Entry 4HUL (X-ray diffraction, 3.81 A resolution); this record covers chains A and B.

== Chain A ==
Molecule: Multidrug efflux protein
From: Neisseria gonorrhoeae
Reference sequence: E8SM44 (E8SM44_NEIGO); residue numbers follow UniProt; this construct covers 5-459
Chain sequence (459 residues; each row starts with the number of its first residue):
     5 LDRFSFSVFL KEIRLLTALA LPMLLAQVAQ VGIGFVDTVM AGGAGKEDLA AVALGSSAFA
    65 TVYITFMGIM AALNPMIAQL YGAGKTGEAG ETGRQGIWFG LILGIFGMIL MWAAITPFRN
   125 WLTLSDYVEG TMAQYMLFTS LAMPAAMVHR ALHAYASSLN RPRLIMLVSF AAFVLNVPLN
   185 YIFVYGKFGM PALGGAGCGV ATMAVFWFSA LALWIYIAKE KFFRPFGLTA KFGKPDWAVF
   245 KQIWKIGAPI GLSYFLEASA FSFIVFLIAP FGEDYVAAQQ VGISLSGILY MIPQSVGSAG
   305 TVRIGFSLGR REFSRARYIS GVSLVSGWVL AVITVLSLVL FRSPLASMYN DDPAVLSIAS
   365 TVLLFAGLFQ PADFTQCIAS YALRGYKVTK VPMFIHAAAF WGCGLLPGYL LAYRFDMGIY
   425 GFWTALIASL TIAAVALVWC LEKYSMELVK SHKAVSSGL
Differences from the reference sequence: expression tag (460-463)
Metal / ion sites: Cs+ near Glu261 (its only coordinating residue here)
From the paper describing this entry:
  - Cs+ coordination: Glu261
  - mutagenesis - D41A, E261A, F265L, Q284A, Y294L, D355A, D356A: decreased growth
  - mutagenesis - E261A, Y294L: decreased catalytic activity
  - mutagenesis - S61A: unchanged growth
  - mutagenesis - F265A, S288A, Y294A: abolished expression

== Chain B ==
Molecule: Protein B
From: Escherichia coli
Chain sequence (99 residues; row label = number of the first residue in the row; numbers below 1 keep their minus sign (Glu-7 is residue -7)):
    -7 ENLYFQGSVS SVPTKLEVVA ATPTSLLISW DARGEYVVYY RITYGETGGN SPVQEFTVPG
    53 SSSTATISGL SPGVDYTITV YARSYYWGWY SPISINYRT
Unresolved in the structure: -7 to 0

== Interface between chain A and chain B ==
Residue-residue contacts (20; chain A residue first):
  Arg315(A) with Glu9(B), salt bridge; Val11(B)
  Phe317(A) with Glu9(B); Val11(B), hydrophobic
  Lys454(A) with Val11(B)
  Ser455(A) with Val11(B)
  Lys457(A) with Val10(B); Val11(B); Tyr89(B); Arg90(B)
  Ala458(A) with Leu8(B); Glu9(B); Ile87(B), hydrophobic
  Ser460(A) with Leu8(B)
  Ser461(A) with Thr6(B), hydrogen bond (side chain-backbone); Lys7(B); Leu8(B)
  Gly462(A) with Thr6(B)
  Leu463(A) with Ser3(B), hydrogen bond (backbone-side chain); Thr6(B)
Other interface residues (no listed pair), chain A (11 interface residues in all): His456
Other interface residues (no listed pair), chain B (12 interface residues in all): Val4, Thr91

== Summary ==
The interface between chain A and chain B involves 11 residues on one side and 12 on the other; the contacts
include 2 hydrogen bonds and 1 salt bridge. Among the polar pairs are Arg315(A)-Glu9(B), Ser461(A)-Thr6(B) and
Leu463(A)-Ser3(B). The paper reports that D41A, E261A and F265L of chain A, among others, reduce growth; Cs+
coordination by Glu261(A); 11 substitutions were tested in all.
Chain A is Multidrug efflux protein (Neisseria gonorrhoeae) and chain B is Protein B (Escherichia coli); the
structure, MATE transporter NorM-NG in complex with Cs+ and monobody, was determined by X-ray diffraction
together with 4HUK, 4HUM and 4HUN from the same study.
